PDB entry 8YQZ | electron microscopy, 2.78 A resolution | chains A and E of the 10 polymer chains in the assembly

# Chain A
Molecule: DNA-directed RNA polymerase subunit
Organism: African swine fever virus
Notes: EC 2.7.7.6
Reference sequence: A0A3S7XUW7 (A0A3S7XUW7_ASF); residue numbers follow UniProt; this construct covers 1-1450
Chain sequence (1450 residues; numbered 1 to 1450; the number before each row is that of its first residue):
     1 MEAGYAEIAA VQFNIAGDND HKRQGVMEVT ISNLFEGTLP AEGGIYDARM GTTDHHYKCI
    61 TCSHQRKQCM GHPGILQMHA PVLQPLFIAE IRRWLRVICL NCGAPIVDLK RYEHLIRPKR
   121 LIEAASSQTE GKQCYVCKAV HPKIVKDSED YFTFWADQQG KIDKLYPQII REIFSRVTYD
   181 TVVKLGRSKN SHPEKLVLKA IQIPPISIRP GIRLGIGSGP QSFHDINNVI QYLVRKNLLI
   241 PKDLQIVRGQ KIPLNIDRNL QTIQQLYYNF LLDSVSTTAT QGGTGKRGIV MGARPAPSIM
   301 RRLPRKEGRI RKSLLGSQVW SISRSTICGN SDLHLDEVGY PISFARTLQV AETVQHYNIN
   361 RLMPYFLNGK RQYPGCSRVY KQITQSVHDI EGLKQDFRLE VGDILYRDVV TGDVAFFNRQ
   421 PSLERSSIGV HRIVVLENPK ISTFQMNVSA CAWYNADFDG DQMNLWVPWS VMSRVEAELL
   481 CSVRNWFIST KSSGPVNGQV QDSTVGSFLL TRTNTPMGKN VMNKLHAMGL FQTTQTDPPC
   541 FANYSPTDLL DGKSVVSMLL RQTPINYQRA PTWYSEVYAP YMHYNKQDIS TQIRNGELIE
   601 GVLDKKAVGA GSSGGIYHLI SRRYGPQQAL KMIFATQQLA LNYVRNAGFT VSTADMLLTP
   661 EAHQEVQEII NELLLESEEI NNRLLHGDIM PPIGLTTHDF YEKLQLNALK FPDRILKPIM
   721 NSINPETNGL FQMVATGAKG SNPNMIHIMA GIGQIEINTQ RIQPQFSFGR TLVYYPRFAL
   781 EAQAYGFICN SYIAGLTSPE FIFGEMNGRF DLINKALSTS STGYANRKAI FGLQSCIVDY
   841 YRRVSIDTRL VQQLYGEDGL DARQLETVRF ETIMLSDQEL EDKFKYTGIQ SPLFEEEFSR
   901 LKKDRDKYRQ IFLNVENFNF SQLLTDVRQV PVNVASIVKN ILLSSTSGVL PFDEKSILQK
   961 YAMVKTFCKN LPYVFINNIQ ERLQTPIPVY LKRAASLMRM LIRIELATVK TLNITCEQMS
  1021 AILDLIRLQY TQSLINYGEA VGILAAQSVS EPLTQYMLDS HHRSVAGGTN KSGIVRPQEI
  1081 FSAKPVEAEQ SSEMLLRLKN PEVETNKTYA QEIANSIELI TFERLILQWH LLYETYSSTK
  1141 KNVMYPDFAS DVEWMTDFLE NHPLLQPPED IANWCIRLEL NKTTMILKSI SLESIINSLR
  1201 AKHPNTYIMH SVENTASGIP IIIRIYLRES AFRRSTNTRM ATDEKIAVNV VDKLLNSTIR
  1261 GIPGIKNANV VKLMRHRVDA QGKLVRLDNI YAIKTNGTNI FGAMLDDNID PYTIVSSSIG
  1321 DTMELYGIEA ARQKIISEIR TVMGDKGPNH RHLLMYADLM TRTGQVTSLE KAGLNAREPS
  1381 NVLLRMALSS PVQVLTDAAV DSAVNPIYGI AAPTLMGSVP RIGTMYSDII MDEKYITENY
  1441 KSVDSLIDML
Disordered / not traced: 1, 213-223, 276-296, 1057-1072, 1133-1142, 1213-1220, 1443-1450
Bound ions: Zn2+: Cys-59, Cys-62, Cys-69, His-72; Mg2+: Asp-457, Asp-459, Asp-461
What the authors report for this chain:
  - binding site for the 8-nt DNA strand: Arg-305, Lys-306

# Chain E
Molecule: C147L
Organism: African swine fever virus
Reference sequence: A0A2X0RTW5 (A0A2X0RTW5_ASF); residue numbers follow UniProt; this construct covers 1-147
Chain sequence (147 residues; each row starts with the number of its first residue):
     1 MADNDNEDLI MDDLVEEYVE TEEENLVDSE EESEDKDEIV ESPSICEGFV QASSQTLVII
    61 PDNERITSNV LTTFEATRLV AVRAQQLAIN GSTMLKKKYS SPIDIAKQEL FNRKIPLLVM
   121 RCIKVTPEGQ KIVEIWNPRE MGIPLLD
Disordered / not traced: 1-41

# Chain A / chain E interface
Contacting residue pairs - 101 pairs, chain A then chain E:
  Gln-12(A) / Phe-49(E)
  Asn-14(A) / Ile-45(E)
  Ile-15(A) / Ile-45(E)
  Asn-19(A) / Ser-42(E)  hydrogen bond (side chain-backbone)
  Asp-20(A) / Ser-44(E)  hydrogen bond
  Asp-20(A) / Ile-45(E)  hydrogen bond (side chain-backbone)
  Tyr-179(A) / Ser-42(E)  hydrogen bond
  Tyr-179(A) / Pro-43(E)
  Glu-194(A) / Ser-42(E)  hydrogen bond (side chain-backbone)
  Lys-195(A) / Pro-43(E)
  Lys-195(A) / Ile-45(E)
  Thr-353(A) / Ala-88(E)
  Gln-355(A) / Ala-88(E)
  Gln-355(A) / Ile-89(E)
  Gln-355(A) / Asn-90(E)  hydrogen bond (side chain-backbone)
  Gln-355(A) / Gly-91(E)
  His-356(A) / Gly-91(E)
  Tyr-357(A) / Leu-87(E)  hydrogen bond (side chain-backbone)
  Tyr-357(A) / Ala-88(E)
  Tyr-357(A) / Gly-91(E)
  Tyr-357(A) / Tyr-99(E)
  Tyr-357(A) / Ser-100(E)
  Tyr-357(A) / Pro-102(E)
  Asn-358(A) / Ser-100(E)
  Arg-361(A) / Ser-100(E)  hydrogen bond
  Val-471(A) / Ala-84(E)  hydrophobic
  Met-472(A) / Ala-81(E)
  Met-472(A) / Gln-85(E)
  Val-475(A) / Thr-77(E)
  Val-475(A) / Val-80(E)  hydrophobic
  Val-475(A) / Ala-81(E)
  Val-475(A) / Ile-103(E)  hydrophobic
  Glu-476(A) / Thr-77(E)
  Glu-478(A) / Ile-103(E)
  Glu-478(A) / Lys-107(E)  salt bridge
  Leu-479(A) / Thr-77(E)
  Leu-480(A) / Thr-73(E)
  Leu-480(A) / Phe-74(E)  hydrophobic
  Leu-480(A) / Thr-77(E)
  Arg-484(A) / Asp-147(E)
  Tyr-840(A) / Thr-67(E)
  Tyr-840(A) / Arg-121(E)
  Tyr-840(A) / Cys-122(E)
  Ile-976(A) / Ile-66(E)
  Ile-976(A) / Thr-67(E)
  Ile-976(A) / Ser-68(E)  hydrogen bond (backbone-backbone)
  Asn-977(A) / Arg-65(E)  hydrogen bond (side chain-backbone)
  Asn-977(A) / Ile-66(E)
  Asn-977(A) / Thr-67(E)  hydrogen bond (side chain-backbone)
  Asn-977(A) / Ser-68(E)
  Asn-977(A) / Asn-69(E)
  Asn-977(A) / Trp-136(E)
  Asn-978(A) / Asn-69(E)  hydrogen bond (backbone-side chain)
  Ile-979(A) / Asp-62(E)
  Ile-979(A) / Arg-65(E)
  Ile-979(A) / Trp-136(E)  hydrophobic
  Gln-980(A) / Asn-63(E)  hydrogen bond (side chain-backbone)
  Gln-980(A) / Glu-64(E)
  Gln-980(A) / Arg-65(E)  hydrogen bond (side chain-backbone)
  Gln-980(A) / Ile-66(E)
  Arg-982(A) / Asn-63(E)
  Leu-983(A) / Asn-63(E)
  Thr-1031(A) / Val-70(E)
  Gln-1032(A) / Leu-145(E)
  Asn-1036(A) / Thr-72(E)
  Asn-1036(A) / Thr-73(E)
  Asn-1036(A) / Phe-74(E)
  Tyr-1037(A) / Thr-67(E)
  Tyr-1037(A) / Ser-68(E)  hydrogen bond (side chain-backbone)
  Tyr-1037(A) / Thr-72(E)
  Tyr-1037(A) / Phe-74(E)
  Tyr-1037(A) / Arg-121(E)
  Gly-1423(A) / Phe-74(E)
  Thr-1424(A) / Phe-74(E)
  Thr-1424(A) / Thr-77(E)
  Thr-1424(A) / Arg-78(E)
  Met-1425(A) / Arg-78(E)
  Ser-1427(A) / Glu-75(E)  hydrogen bond
  Ser-1427(A) / Met-120(E)
  Asp-1428(A) / Val-119(E)
  Asp-1428(A) / Met-120(E)  hydrogen bond (backbone-backbone)
  Ile-1429(A) / Arg-78(E)
  Ile-1429(A) / Leu-118(E)
  Ile-1430(A) / Leu-117(E)
  Ile-1430(A) / Leu-118(E)  hydrogen bond (backbone-backbone)
  Met-1431(A) / Gln-86(E)
  Met-1431(A) / Leu-117(E)  hydrophobic
  Asp-1432(A) / Pro-116(E)  hydrogen bond (backbone-backbone)
  Asp-1432(A) / Leu-117(E)
  Asp-1432(A) / Leu-118(E)
  Asp-1432(A) / Arg-139(E)  salt bridge
  Tyr-1435(A) / Met-94(E)
  Tyr-1435(A) / Lys-114(E)  hydrogen bond (side chain-backbone)
  Tyr-1435(A) / Pro-116(E)  hydrophobic
  Tyr-1435(A) / Arg-139(E)
  Ile-1436(A) / Pro-116(E)  hydrophobic
  Asn-1439(A) / Met-94(E)  hydrogen bond
  Tyr-1440(A) / Arg-83(E)  hydrogen bond
  Tyr-1440(A) / Ser-92(E)
  Tyr-1440(A) / Met-94(E)  hydrophobic
  Tyr-1440(A) / Pro-116(E)
Also at the interface, not in a pair above, chain A (55 interface residues in all): Arg-23, Asn-190, Arg-474, Pro-626, Gln-627, Tyr-841, Gly-1038, Glu-1039
Also at the interface, not in a pair above, chain E (62 interface residues in all): Cys-46, Leu-79, Val-82, Thr-93, Ser-101, Ile-105, Glu-109, Ile-123, Lys-131, Ile-135, Asn-137, Leu-146

# Overview
Chain A and chain E form an interface of 55 and 62 residues respectively, with 22 hydrogen bonds and 2 salt
bridges. Among the polar pairs are Glu-478(A)/Lys-107(E), Asp-1432(A)/Arg-139(E) and Asn-19(A)/Ser-42(E).
Cys-59(A), Cys-62(A), Cys-69(A) and His-72(A) form the Zn2+ site. The paper reports a binding site for the
8-nt DNA strand at Arg-305(A) and Lys-306(A).
Here chain A is DNA-directed RNA polymerase subunit and chain E is C147L, both from African swine fever virus.
Entry 8YQZ (African swine fever virus RNA Polymerase--DNA complex) was determined by electron microscopy (same
publication as 8YQT, 8YQU, 8YQV, 8YQW, 8YQX and 8YQY).
